PDB entry 6FN0 | X-ray diffraction, 2.90 A resolution | chains A and D of the 3 polymer chains in the assembly

== Chain A ==
Name: Cryptochrome photoreceptor
Source organism: Chlamydomonas reinhardtii
UniProtKB: A8J8W0 (A8J8W0_CHLRE); numbering as in UniProt (aligned over 1-496)
Chain sequence (499 residues; numbered 1 to 499; the number before each row is that of its first residue):
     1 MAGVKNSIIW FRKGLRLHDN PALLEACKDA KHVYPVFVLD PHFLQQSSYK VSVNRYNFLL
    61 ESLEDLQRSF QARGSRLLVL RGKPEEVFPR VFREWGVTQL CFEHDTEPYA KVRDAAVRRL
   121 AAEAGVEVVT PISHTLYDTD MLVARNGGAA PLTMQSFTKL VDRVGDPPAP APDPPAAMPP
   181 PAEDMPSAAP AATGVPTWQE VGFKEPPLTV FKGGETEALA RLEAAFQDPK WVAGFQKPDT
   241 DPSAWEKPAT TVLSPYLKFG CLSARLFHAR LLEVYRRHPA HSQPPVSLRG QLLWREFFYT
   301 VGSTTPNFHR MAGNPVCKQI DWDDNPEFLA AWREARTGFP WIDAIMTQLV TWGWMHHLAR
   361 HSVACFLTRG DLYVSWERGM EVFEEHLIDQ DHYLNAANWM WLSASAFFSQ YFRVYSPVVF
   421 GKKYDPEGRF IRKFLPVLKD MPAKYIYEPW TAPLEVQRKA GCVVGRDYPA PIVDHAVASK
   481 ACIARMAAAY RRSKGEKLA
Unresolved in the structure: 1-3
Sequence notes: expression tag (497-499)
Small-molecule neighbours: FAD (flavin-adenine dinucleotide): Phe235, Lys237, Thr250, Thr251, Val252, Leu253, Ser254, Leu257, Phe267, Leu288, Gln291, Leu292, Trp294, Arg295, Phe298, Trp354, Met355, His356, His357, Arg360, His361, Ala364, Phe383, Leu387, Asp389, Gln390, Asp391, Leu394, Asn395, Asn398, Trp399, Leu402
What the authors report for this chain:
  - binding site for the 14-nt DNA strand: Gln291, His357, His361, Arg413
  - binding site for the 14-nt DNA strand (chain D): Phe412
  - conformationally variable residues (side-chain flip): His357, Arg413
  - contacts within the chain: Lys237-His357, Thr240-His357, His356-His357, His357-Leu358, His361-Tyr415
  - catalytic residues: His357, His361 (proposed by the authors, not directly observed)

== Chain D ==
Molecule: 14-nt DNA strand
Sequence (14 nucleotides; numbered 1 to 14; the number before each row is that of its first residue):
     1 CACGGCAACC GCTG

== Chain A / chain D interface ==
Residue-residue contacts (21; chain A residue first):
  Pro151(A) - DC12(D)  phosphate contact
  Leu152(A) - DG11(D)  phosphate contact
  Leu152(A) - DC12(D)  hydrogen bond to the phosphate
  Thr153(A) - DG11(D)  sugar contact
  Thr153(A) - DC12(D)  sugar contact
  Ser156(A) - DC12(D)  sugar contact
  Ser156(A) - DT13(D)  phosphate contact
  Lys159(A) - DT13(D)  phosphate contact
  Lys318(A) - DC10(D)  salt bridge to the phosphate
  Ser409(A) - DC9(D)  sugar contact
  Gln410(A) - DC9(D)  base contact
  Tyr411(A) - DA7(D)  sugar contact
  Phe412(A) - DC6(D)  stacking on the base
  Phe412(A) - DA7(D)  base contact
  Ile483(A) - DC6(D)  phosphate contact
  Ala487(A) - DA7(D)  sugar contact
  Tyr490(A) - DC9(D)  phosphate contact
  Tyr490(A) - DC10(D)  phosphate contact
  Arg491(A) - DA8(D)  salt bridge to the phosphate
  Lys494(A) - DC9(D)  salt bridge to the phosphate
  Lys494(A) - DC10(D)  salt bridge to the phosphate
Also at the interface, not in a pair above, chain A (17 interface residues in all): Ala484, Lys497

== In short ==
The interface between chain A and chain D involves 17 residues on one side and 8 on the other, with 1 hydrogen
bond, 4 salt bridges and 1 aromatic stacking contact. Among the polar pairs are Leu152(A)-DC12(D),
Lys318(A)-DC10(D) and Arg491(A)-DA8(D). The paper reports catalytic residues His357(A) and His361(A); a
binding site for the 14-nt DNA strand at Gln291(A), His357(A) and His361(A) among others.
Here chain A is Cryptochrome photoreceptor (Chlamydomonas reinhardtii) and chain D is a 14-nt DNA strand.
Entry 6FN0 (The animal-like Cryptochrome from Chlamydomonas reinhardtii in complex with 6-4 DNA) was
determined by X-ray diffraction together with 6FN2, 6FN3 and 5ZM0 from the same study.
